8RVI - chain A; structure by X-ray diffraction, 1.60 A resolution.

Chain A:
Protein: Botulinum neurotoxin A heavy chain
From: Clostridium botulinum
Reference sequence: P0DPI0 (BXA1_CLOBO); residue numbers follow UniProt; this construct covers 876-1296
Sequence (444 residues; each row starts with the number of its first residue):
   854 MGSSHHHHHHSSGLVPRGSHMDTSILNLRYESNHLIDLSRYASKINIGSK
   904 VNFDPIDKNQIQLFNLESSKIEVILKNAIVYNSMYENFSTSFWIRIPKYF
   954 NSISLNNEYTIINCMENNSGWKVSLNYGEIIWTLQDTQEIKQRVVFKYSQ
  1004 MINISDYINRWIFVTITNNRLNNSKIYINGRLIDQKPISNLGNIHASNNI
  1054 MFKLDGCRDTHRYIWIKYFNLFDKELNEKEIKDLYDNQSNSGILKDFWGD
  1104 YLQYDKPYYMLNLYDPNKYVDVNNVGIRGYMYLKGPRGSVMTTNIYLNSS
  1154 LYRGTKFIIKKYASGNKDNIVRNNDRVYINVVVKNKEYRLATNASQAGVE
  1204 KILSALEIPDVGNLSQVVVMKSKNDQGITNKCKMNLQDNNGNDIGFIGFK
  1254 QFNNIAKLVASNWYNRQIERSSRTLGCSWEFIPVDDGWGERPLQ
Disordered / not traced: 854-871, 1271-1276
Construct notes: initiating methionine (854); expression tag (855-875, 1297); engineered mutation Lys1253 (His in P0DPI0)
Swiss-Prot annotation at these positions:
  - motif: Ser1264 to Tyr1267 (Host ganglioside-binding motif)
  - binding site (a ganglioside GT1b (d18:1(4E))): Tyr1117, Glu1203
  - mutagenesis: Phe953 (F953G: Whole toxin has 50-fold reduction in toxicity, almost no binding of RBD to neurons; F953R: Whole toxin is non-toxic, almost no binding of RBD to neurons), Glu982 (E982A/Q: Decreased binding of NTNHA by receptor-binding domain (RBD) at pH 7.5), Lys1000 (K1000A: Decreased binding of NTNHA by RBD at pH 6.0, none at pH 7.5), Asp1037 (D1037A/N: Decreased binding of NTNHA by RBD at pH 7.5), His1064 (H1064G/R: Whole toxin has reduced toxicity, dramatically reduced binding of RBD to neurons), Asp1118 (D1118A: Decreased binding of NTNHA by RBD at pH 7.5), Thr1145 to Thr1146 (No binding of RBD to neurons. Loss of binding to SV2C), Arg1156 (R1156E: Decreased binding of RBD to SV2C, substantial binding to neurons), Asp1171 (D1171A: Decreased binding of NTNHA by RBD at pH 7.5), Glu1203 (E1203L: Strongly reduced toxicity, heavy chain has very strongly reduced binding to synaptosomes, decreased binding to gangioside GT1b), Ser1264 (S1264A: Reduced toxicity, heavy chain has strongly reduced binding to synaptosomes, heavy chain binds less GT1b), Trp1266 to Tyr1267 (Whole RBD does not protect against neurotoxin, no effect on epithelial cell passage; can be used as a vaccine), 4 further mutagenesis entries in UniProt
From the paper describing this entry:
  - binding site for 2-acetamido-2-deoxy-beta-D-galactopyranose: Lys1253
  - conformationally variable residues (order/disorder transition): Gln1270 to Ser1275
  - mutagenesis - Y1117G: unchanged binding to synaptosomes
  - mutagenesis - Y1117A (3-fold), L1278F, L1278H, L1278Y: increased binding to synaptosomes
  - mutagenesis - Y1117K, Y1117W, Y1117DEL: decreased binding to synaptosomes
  - mutagenesis - Y1117V (10-fold): increased binding to GD1a

Overview:
From UniProt: ganglioside GT1b (d18:1(4E))-binding residues Tyr1117 and Glu1203 and 16 mutagenesis sites. From
the paper: a binding site for 2-acetamido-2-deoxy-beta-D-galactopyranose at Lys1253; Y1117A, L1278F and
L1278H, among others, increase binding to synaptosomes; 9 substitutions were tested in all.
Chain A is Botulinum neurotoxin A heavy chain (Clostridium botulinum); the structure, Structure of the binding
domain of BoNT/A mutant H1253K in complex with the GM1a ganglioside receptor, was determined by X-ray
diffraction (same publication as 8RVG and 8RVH).
